4FCN - chain A; structure by X-ray diffraction, 1.70 A resolution.

== Chain A ==
Name: Versatile peroxidase VPL2
Source organism: Pleurotus eryngii
Notes: EC 1.11.1.16
Reference sequence: O94753 (VPL2_PLEER); residues 1-319 here correspond to UniProt positions 31-349 (UniProt number = residue number + 30)
Chain sequence (319 residues; numbered 1 to 319; the number before each row is that of its first residue):
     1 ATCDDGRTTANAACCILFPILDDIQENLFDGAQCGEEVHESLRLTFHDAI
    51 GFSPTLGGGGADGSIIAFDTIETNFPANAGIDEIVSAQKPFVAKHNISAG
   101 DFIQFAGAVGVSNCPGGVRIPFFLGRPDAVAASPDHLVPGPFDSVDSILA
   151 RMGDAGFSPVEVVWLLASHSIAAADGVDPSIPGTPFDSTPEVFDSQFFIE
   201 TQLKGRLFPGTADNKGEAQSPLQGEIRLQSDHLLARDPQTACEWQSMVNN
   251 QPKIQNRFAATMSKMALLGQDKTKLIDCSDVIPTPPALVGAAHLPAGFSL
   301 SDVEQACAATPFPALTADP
Construct notes: engineered mutation Gly-140 (Glu170 in O94753), Gly-176 (Lys206 in O94753), Glu-191 (Gly221 in O94753)
Cystine bridges: Cys-3/Cys-15, Cys-14/Cys-278, Cys-34/Cys-114, Cys-242/Cys-307
Swiss-Prot annotation at these positions:
  - active site: His-47 (Proton acceptor), Trp-164 (Tryptophan radical intermediate)
  - binding site (Mn(2+)): Glu-36, Glu-40, Asp-175
  - binding site (Ca(2+)): Asp-48, Gly-60, Asp-62, Ser-64, Ser-170, Asp-187, Thr-189, Val-192, Asp-194
  - binding site (heme b): His-169, Ala-173 to Asp-175, Val-177
  - site: Arg-43 (Transition state stabilizer)
  - glycosylation: Asn-96 (N-linked (GlcNAc...) asparagine)
Reported in the primary citation:
  - catalytic residues: Trp-164
  - mutagenesis - E140G/W164S/K176G, W164S: abolished catalytic activity on ABTS
  - mutagenesis - P76G (3-fold), P141G (5-fold): decreased catalytic activity
  - mutagenesis - K215Q: unchanged catalytic activity on ABTS
  - mutagenesis - W164S: abolished catalytic activity on HQ
  - mutagenesis - W164S: abolished catalytic activity on DMP
  - mutagenesis - W164S (3.6-fold): decreased catalytic activity on guaiacol
  - mutagenesis - W164S (23-fold): decreased catalytic activity on catechol
  - mutagenesis - E140G/K176G, E140G, P141G, F142G, K176G: increased catalytic activity on HQ
  - mutagenesis - W164S, K215G: unchanged catalytic activity
  - mutagenesis - P76G, F142G: increased catalytic activity on DMP
  - conformationally variable residues (side-chain flip): Glu-83
  - mutagenesis - E140G/K176G (33-fold): increased catalytic activity on ABTS
  - mutagenesis - E140G: increased catalytic activity on guaiacol

== In short ==
UniProt lists active-site residues His-47 and Trp-164, 3 Mn2+-binding residues, 9 Ca2+-binding residues and 5
heme b-binding residues. The paper reports the catalytic residue Trp-164; E140G/K176G, E140G and P141G, among
others, increase catalytic activity on HQ; 10 substitutions were tested in all.
Chain A is Versatile peroxidase VPL2 (Pleurotus eryngii); the structure, The crystal structures of several
mutants of pleurotus eryngii versatile peroxidase, was determined by X-ray diffraction together with 4FCS,
4FDQ, 4FEF and 4G05 from the same study.
